PDB entry 4Z4D | X-ray diffraction, 1.60 A resolution | chains A and B of the 3 polymer chains in the assembly

== Chain A ==
Name: Protein argonaute-2
Source organism: Homo sapiens
Notes: EC 3.1.26.-
Reference sequence: Q9UKV8 (AGO2_HUMAN); residues 1-859 here = UniProt positions 1-859
Chain sequence (859 residues; row label = number of the first residue in the row):
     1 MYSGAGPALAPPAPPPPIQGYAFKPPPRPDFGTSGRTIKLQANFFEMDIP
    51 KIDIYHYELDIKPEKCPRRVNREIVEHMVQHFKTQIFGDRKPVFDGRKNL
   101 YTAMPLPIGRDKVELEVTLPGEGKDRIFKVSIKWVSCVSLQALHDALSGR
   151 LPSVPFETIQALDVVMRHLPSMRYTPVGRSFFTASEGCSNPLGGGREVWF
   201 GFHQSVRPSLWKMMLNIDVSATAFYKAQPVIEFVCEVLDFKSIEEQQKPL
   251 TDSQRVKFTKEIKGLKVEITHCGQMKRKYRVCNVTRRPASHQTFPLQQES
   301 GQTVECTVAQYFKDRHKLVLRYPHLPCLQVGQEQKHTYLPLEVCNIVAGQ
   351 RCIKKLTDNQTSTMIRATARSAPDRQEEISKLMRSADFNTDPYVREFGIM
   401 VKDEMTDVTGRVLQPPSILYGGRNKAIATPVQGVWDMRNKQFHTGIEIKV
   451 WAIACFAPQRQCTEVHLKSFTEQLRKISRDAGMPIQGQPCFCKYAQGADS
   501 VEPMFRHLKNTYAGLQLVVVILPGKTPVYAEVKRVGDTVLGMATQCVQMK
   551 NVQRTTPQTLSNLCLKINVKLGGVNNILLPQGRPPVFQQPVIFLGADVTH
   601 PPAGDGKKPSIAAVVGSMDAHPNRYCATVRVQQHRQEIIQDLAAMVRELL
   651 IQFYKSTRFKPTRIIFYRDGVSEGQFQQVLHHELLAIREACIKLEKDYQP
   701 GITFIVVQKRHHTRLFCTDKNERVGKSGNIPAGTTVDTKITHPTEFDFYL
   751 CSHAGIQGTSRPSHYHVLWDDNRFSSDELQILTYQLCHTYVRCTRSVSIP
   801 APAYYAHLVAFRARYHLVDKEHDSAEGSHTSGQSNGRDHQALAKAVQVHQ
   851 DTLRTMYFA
Unresolved in the structure: 1-21, 121-126, 270-275, 296-304, 822-835
Differences from the reference sequence: engineered mutation Asp387 (Ser in Q9UKV8)
Bound ions: Mg2+: Asp597, Val598
Ligand contacts:
  - phenol (IPH), molecule 1: Gly536, Asp537, Gly541, Met542, Ala543, Lys570, Asp851, Thr852, Thr855, Met856, Tyr857
  - phenol (IPH), molecule 2: Phe587, Gln589, Pro590, Val591, Asp619, Ala620, Phe653, Phe659
  - phenol (IPH), molecule 3: Leu650, Ile651, Tyr654, Lys660, Pro661, Leu694, Glu695, Tyr698
  - phenol (IPH), molecule 4: Arg688, Cys691, Ile692, Tyr698, Gln699, Pro700, Ile702, Asp771
Swiss-Prot annotation at these positions:
  - region: Tyr311 to His316 (Interaction with guide RNA), Phe587 to Pro590 (Interaction with GW182 family members), Leu650 to Lys660 (Interaction with GW182 family members), Lys709, Arg710 (Interaction with guide RNA), His753 to Arg761 (Interaction with guide RNA), Tyr790 to Arg812 (Interaction with guide RNA)
  - binding site (a divalent metal cation): Asp597, Asp669, His807
  - modified residue: Tyr2 (3'-nitrotyrosine), Pro700 (4-hydroxyproline), Ser824 (Phosphoserine), Ser828 (Phosphoserine), Ser831 (Phosphoserine), Ser834 (Phosphoserine)
  - natural variant: Leu192 (L192P: In LESKRES), Gly201 (G201C: In LESKRES; G201V: In LESKRES), His203 (H203Q: In LESKRES), Thr357 (T357M: In LESKRES), Met364 (M364T: In LESKRES), Ala367 (A367P: In LESKRES), Gly573 (G573S: In LESKRES), Gly733 (G733R: In LESKRES), Cys751 (C751Y: In LESKRES), Ser760 (S760R: In LESKRES)
  - mutagenesis: Leu140 (L140W: No effect), Phe470 (F470V: No effect on miRNA-binding or target mRNA cleavage. Abrogates binding to the 7-methylguanosine cap of mRNA and prevents inhibition of translation. Abolishes interaction with TNRC6C ...), Phe505 (F505V: No effect on miRNA-binding or target mRNA cleavage. Abrogates binding to the 7-methylguanosine cap of mRNA and prevents inhibition of translation and abolishes interaction with TNRC6C ...), Lys533 (K533A: Impairs RNA cleavage), Gln545 (Q545A: Impairs RNA cleavage), Lys570 (K570A: Impairs RNA cleavage), Asp597 (D597A: Abrogates RNA cleavage but does not affect binding to siRNA or translational repression), Gln633 (Q633A: No effect; Q633R: Abrogates RNA cleavage. Binds siRNA), His634 (H634P/A: Abrogates RNA cleavage. Binds siRNA), Asp669 (D669A: Abrogates RNA cleavage but does not affect binding to siRNA), Glu673 (E673A: Impairs RNA cleavage; E673G: No effect on RNA cleavage), Phe676 (F676A/I/M/R/Y: Impairs RNA cleavage; F676V: Abrogates RNA cleavage), 6 further mutagenesis entries in UniProt

== Chain B ==
Molecule: 21-nt RNA strand
Sequence (21 nucleotides; each row starts with the number of its first residue):
     1 UUCACAUUGCCCAAGUCUCUU
Unresolved in the structure: 19
Bound ions: Mg2+ near A13 (its only coordinating residue here)

== How chain A and chain B interact ==
Pairs across the interface (98; chain A residue first):
  Lys65(A) - C17(B)  sugar contact
  Cys66(A) - C17(B)  base contact
  Pro67(A) - U16(B)  phosphate contact
  Pro67(A) - C17(B)  base contact
  Arg68(A) - A14(B)  salt bridge to the phosphate
  Arg68(A) - G15(B)  salt bridge to the phosphate
  Val70(A) - C17(B)  base contact
  Arg97(A) - A14(B)  salt bridge to the phosphate
  Val177(A) - A14(B)  sugar contact
  Gly178(A) - A13(B)  base contact
  Gly178(A) - A14(B)  hydrogen bond to the sugar
  Arg179(A) - C12(B)  hydrogen bond to the base
  Arg179(A) - A13(B)  hydrogen bond to the sugar
  Arg277(A) - U20(B)  salt bridge to the phosphate
  Arg277(A) - U21(B)  salt bridge to the phosphate
  Tyr279(A) - U20(B)  hydrogen bond to the phosphate
  Tyr279(A) - U21(B)  phosphate contact
  Arg280(A) - C17(B)  salt bridge to the phosphate
  Phe294(A) - U21(B)  base contact
  Tyr311(A) - U21(B)  sugar contact
  Phe312(A) - U21(B)  phosphate contact
  His316(A) - U21(B)  salt bridge to the phosphate
  Gln332(A) - U18(B)  phosphate contact
  His336(A) - U21(B)  hydrogen bond to the base
  Thr337(A) - U20(B)  sugar contact
  Thr337(A) - U21(B)  sugar contact
  Tyr338(A) - U21(B)  hydrogen bond to the sugar
  Leu339(A) - U21(B)  phosphate contact
  Arg351(A) - G9(B)  salt bridge to the phosphate
  Ile365(A) - U7(B)  base contact
  Leu522(A) - U1(B)  base contact
  Gly524(A) - U1(B)  hydrogen bond to the base
  Lys525(A) - U1(B)  base contact
  Thr526(A) - U1(B)  hydrogen bond to the base
  Tyr529(A) - U1(B)  hydrogen bond to the phosphate
  Lys533(A) - U1(B)  salt bridge to the phosphate
  Thr544(A) - U1(B)  phosphate contact
  Gln545(A) - U1(B)  hydrogen bond to the phosphate
  Cys546(A) - U1(B)  hydrogen bond to the phosphate
  Val547(A) - U1(B)  phosphate contact
  Val547(A) - U2(B)  phosphate contact
  Gln548(A) - U1(B)  hydrogen bond to the sugar
  Gln548(A) - U2(B)  hydrogen bond to the phosphate
  Asn551(A) - U2(B)  hydrogen bond to the phosphate
  Thr559(A) - U2(B)  hydrogen bond to the base
  Asn562(A) - U2(B)  hydrogen bond to the base
  Asn562(A) - C3(B)  sugar contact
  Leu563(A) - U2(B)  sugar contact
  Lys566(A) - U1(B)  salt bridge to the phosphate
  Lys566(A) - U2(B)  phosphate contact
  Lys566(A) - C3(B)  salt bridge to the phosphate
  Lys570(A) - U1(B)  salt bridge to the phosphate
  Val598(A) - C10(B)  base contact
  Thr599(A) - C10(B)  base contact
  His600(A) - C10(B)  hydrogen bond to the base
  His600(A) - C11(B)  hydrogen bond to the sugar
  Pro601(A) - C10(B)  sugar contact
  Pro602(A) - G9(B)  sugar contact
  Ala603(A) - G9(B)  hydrogen bond to the sugar
  Ala603(A) - C10(B)  phosphate contact
  Arg635(A) - C10(B)  sugar contact
  Arg635(A) - C11(B)  salt bridge to the phosphate
  Glu637(A) - C11(B)  sugar contact
  Ser672(A) - C11(B)  hydrogen bond to the base
  Ser672(A) - C12(B)  sugar contact
  Gly674(A) - C12(B)  sugar contact
  Gln675(A) - C11(B)  hydrogen bond to the sugar
  Gln675(A) - C12(B)  sugar contact
  Lys709(A) - A6(B)  salt bridge to the phosphate
  Arg710(A) - U8(B)  hydrogen bond to the base
  Arg710(A) - G9(B)  hydrogen bond to the base
  Arg710(A) - C10(B)  base contact
  His753(A) - C5(B)  hydrogen bond to the phosphate
  His753(A) - A6(B)  salt bridge to the phosphate
  Ala754(A) - C5(B)  sugar contact
  Gly755(A) - C5(B)  sugar contact
  Ile756(A) - C5(B)  hydrogen bond to the sugar
  Gln757(A) - C5(B)  sugar contact
  Gln757(A) - A6(B)  hydrogen bond to the sugar
  Thr759(A) - A6(B)  sugar contact
  Ser760(A) - A6(B)  phosphate contact
  Arg761(A) - A6(B)  hydrogen bond to the phosphate
  Arg761(A) - U7(B)  salt bridge to the phosphate
  Arg761(A) - U8(B)  salt bridge to the phosphate
  Tyr790(A) - A4(B)  hydrogen bond to the phosphate
  Arg792(A) - C3(B)  salt bridge to the phosphate
  Arg792(A) - A4(B)  salt bridge to the phosphate
  Cys793(A) - C3(B)  sugar contact
  Cys793(A) - A4(B)  sugar contact
  Arg795(A) - A4(B)  hydrogen bond to the sugar
  Val797(A) - A4(B)  phosphate contact
  Val797(A) - C5(B)  phosphate contact
  Ser798(A) - C5(B)  hydrogen bond to the phosphate
  Tyr804(A) - A4(B)  phosphate contact
  Tyr804(A) - C5(B)  hydrogen bond to the phosphate
  Phe811(A) - C10(B)  base contact
  Arg812(A) - U1(B)  salt bridge to the phosphate
  Tyr815(A) - U1(B)  base contact
Other interface residues (no listed pair), chain A (80 interface residues in all): Pro176, Ile269, Val308, Gln558, Gly670, Val671, Arg714, Gly758, Ala859

== In short ==
The interface between chain A and chain B involves 80 residues on one side and 20 on the other, with 31
hydrogen bonds and 20 salt bridges. Among the polar pairs are Arg179(A)-C12(B), His336(A)-U21(B) and
Gly524(A)-U1(B). Chain A binds 4 copies of phenol.
Here chain A is Protein argonaute-2 (Homo sapiens) and chain B is a 21-nt RNA strand. Entry 4Z4D (Human
Argonaute2 Bound to t1-G Target RNA) was determined by X-ray diffraction, deposited together with 4Z4C, 4Z4E,
4Z4F, 4Z4G, 4Z4H and 4Z4I.
